PDB entry 4HXA | X-ray diffraction, 2.06 A resolution | chains L and H

== Chain L ==
Molecule: 13D9 fab light chain
Organism: Mus musculus
Notes: antibody fragment or engineered binder
Sequence (213 residues; numbered 1 to 214; 1 number in that range is skipped by the numbering (no residue carries it; nothing is unmodelled there); the number before each row is that of its first residue):
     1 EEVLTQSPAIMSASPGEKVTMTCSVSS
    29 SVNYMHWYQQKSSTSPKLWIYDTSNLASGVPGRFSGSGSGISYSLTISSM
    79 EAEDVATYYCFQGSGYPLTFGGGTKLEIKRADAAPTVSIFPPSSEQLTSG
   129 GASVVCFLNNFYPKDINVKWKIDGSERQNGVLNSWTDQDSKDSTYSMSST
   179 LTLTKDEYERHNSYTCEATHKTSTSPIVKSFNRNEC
Disulfides: Cys23-Cys88, Cys134-Cys194

== Chain H ==
Molecule: 13D9 fab heavy chain
Organism: Mus musculus
Notes: antibody fragment or engineered binder
Sequence (221 residues; numbered 1 to 215 plus 6 insertion-coded residues; the number before each row is that of its first residue; a row labelled like 52A-52C holds insertion residues (52A, then the next letters in order)):
     1 QVQLVETGGGLVRPGNSLKLSCVTSGFTFSNYRMHWLRQPPGKRLEWIAV
    51 IT
52A-52C VKS
    53 DIYGANYAESVKGRFTISRDDSKSSVYLQM
82A-82C SRL
    83 REEDTATYYCSRSRGRTLDYWGQGTSVTVSSAKTTAPSVYPLAPVCGDTT
   133 GSSVTLGCLVKGYFPEPVTLTWNSGSLSSGVHTFPAVLQSDLYTLSSSVT
   183 VTSSTWPSQSITCNVAHPASSTKVDKKIEPRGP
Disulfides: Cys22-Cys92, Cys140-Cys195

== How chain L and chain H interact ==
Residue-residue contacts (83; chain L residue first):
  Leu4(L) - Arg44(H)  hydrogen bond (backbone-side chain)
  Tyr32(L) - Arg98(H)
  His34(L) - Arg98(H)  hydrogen bond (side chain-backbone)
  His34(L) - Thr99(H)
  Tyr36(L) - Leu100(H)  hydrogen bond (side chain-backbone)
  Tyr36(L) - Trp103(H)
  Gln38(L) - Gln39(H)
  Ser41(L) - Tyr91(H)
  Thr42(L) - Tyr91(H)
  Ser43(L) - Tyr91(H)
  Ser43(L) - Trp103(H)
  Ser43(L) - Gly104(H)  hydrogen bond (side chain-backbone)
  Pro44(L) - Trp103(H)
  Leu46(L) - Thr99(H)
  Tyr49(L) - Thr99(H)
  Asp50(L) - Arg98(H)  salt bridge
  Tyr87(L) - Gln39(H)  hydrogen bond
  Tyr87(L) - Lys43(H)
  Tyr87(L) - Arg44(H)
  Tyr87(L) - Leu45(H)  hydrophobic
  Phe89(L) - Arg98(H)
  Phe89(L) - Leu100(H)  hydrophobic
  Gly91(L) - Arg98(H)
  Ser92(L) - Arg98(H)
  Tyr94(L) - Arg33(H)
  Tyr94(L) - Trp47(H)  hydrophobic
  Tyr94(L) - Val50(H)
  Tyr94(L) - Tyr55(H)
  Tyr94(L) - Asn58(H)
  Pro95(L) - Trp47(H)  hydrophobic
  Leu96(L) - Trp47(H)
  Phe98(L) - Leu37(H)  hydrophobic
  Phe98(L) - Arg44(H)  hydrogen bond (backbone-side chain)
  Phe98(L) - Leu45(H)
  Phe98(L) - Trp47(H)
  Phe98(L) - Trp103(H)  hydrophobic
  Gly99(L) - Arg44(H)  hydrogen bond (backbone-side chain)
  Gly100(L) - Arg44(H)
  Ser116(L) - Asp130(H)
  Ser116(L) - Thr137(H)
  Ile117(L) - Val127(H)
  Phe118(L) - Leu124(H)
  Phe118(L) - Ala125(H)
  Phe118(L) - Pro126(H)  hydrophobic
  Phe118(L) - Thr137(H)
  Pro119(L) - Val127(H)
  Pro119(L) - Arg213(H)
  Ser121(L) - Tyr122(H)
  Ser121(L) - Pro123(H)
  Glu123(L) - Val121(H)
  Glu123(L) - Tyr122(H)
  Glu123(L) - Pro123(H)
  Glu123(L) - Lys208(H)  salt bridge
  Gln124(L) - Tyr122(H)
  Gln124(L) - Lys143(H)
  Ser127(L) - Tyr122(H)
  Ser131(L) - Leu141(H)
  Ser131(L) - Lys143(H)
  Phe135(L) - Phe166(H)  hydrophobic
  Phe135(L) - Ser178(H)
  Phe135(L) - Ser179(H)
  Phe135(L) - Ser180(H)
  Asn137(L) - His164(H)
  Asn137(L) - Phe166(H)
  Asn137(L) - Ser180(H)  hydrogen bond
  Asn138(L) - His164(H)
  Leu160(L) - Val169(H)  hydrophobic
  Leu160(L) - Gln171(H)
  Asn161(L) - Val169(H)
  Ser162(L) - Phe166(H)
  Ser162(L) - Pro167(H)  hydrogen bond (side chain-backbone)
  Trp163(L) - Pro167(H)
  Thr164(L) - Thr165(H)
  Thr164(L) - Phe166(H)
  Asp167(L) - His164(H)  salt bridge
  Ser174(L) - His164(H)  hydrogen bond
  Ser174(L) - Phe166(H)
  Met175(L) - Phe166(H)
  Ser176(L) - Phe166(H)
  Ser176(L) - Ser178(H)  hydrogen bond
  Thr180(L) - Lys143(H)
  Lys207(L) - Thr131(H)  hydrogen bond
  Cys214(L) - Arg213(H)
Interface residues without a listed pair, chain L (52 interface residues in all): Asn31, Thr114, Val133, Thr178, Ser208, Phe209
Interface residues without a listed pair, chain H (45 interface residues in all): His35, Glu46, Asp101, Gln105, Leu138, Gly139

== Summary ==
52 residues of chain L and 45 residues of chain H are in contact, with 12 hydrogen bonds and 3 salt bridges.
Among the polar pairs are Asp50(L)-Arg98(H), Glu123(L)-Lys208(H) and Asp167(L)-His164(H).
Chain L is 13D9 fab light chain and chain H is 13D9 fab heavy chain, both from Mus musculus; the structure,
Crystal structure of 13D9 FAB, was determined by X-ray diffraction together with 4HXB from the same study.
